Entry 6WL3 (X-ray diffraction, 3.45 A resolution); this record covers chains A and B of the 3 polymer chains in the assembly.

# Chain A
Protein: H-2 class I histocompatibility antigen, K-B alpha chain
From: Mus musculus
UniProt: P01901 (HA1B_MOUSE); residues 1-185 here correspond to UniProt positions 22-206 (UniProt number = residue number + 21)
Chain sequence (185 residues; each row starts with the number of its first residue):
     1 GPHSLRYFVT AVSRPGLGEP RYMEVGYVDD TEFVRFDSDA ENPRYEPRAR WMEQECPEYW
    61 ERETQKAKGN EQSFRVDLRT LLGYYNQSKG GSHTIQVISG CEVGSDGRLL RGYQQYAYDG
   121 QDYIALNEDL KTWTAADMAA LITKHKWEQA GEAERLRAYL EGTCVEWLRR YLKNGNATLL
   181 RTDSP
Not modelled in the structure: 180-185
Sequence notes: engineered mutation Cys56 (Gly77 in P01901), Gln121 (Cys142 in P01901)
Disulfides: Cys101-Cys164
Swiss-Prot annotation at these positions:
  - glycosylation (N-linked (GlcNAc...) asparagine): Asn86, Asn176

# Chain B
Protein: Arg-gly-tyr-leu-tyr-gln-gly-leu
Chain sequence (8 residues; row label = number of the first residue in the row):
     1 RGYLYQGL

# Interface between chain A and chain B
Pairs across the interface (38):
  Tyr7(A) with Arg1(B), hydrogen bond (side chain-backbone); Gly2(B), hydrogen bond (side chain-backbone)
  Val9(A) with Tyr5(B)
  Arg62(A) with Arg1(B)
  Glu63(A) with Arg1(B), salt bridge
  Lys66(A) with Arg1(B); Gly2(B), hydrogen bond (side chain-backbone); Tyr3(B)
  Asn70(A) with Tyr3(B), hydrogen bond (side chain-backbone); Leu4(B); Tyr5(B)
  Ser73(A) with Tyr5(B)
  Phe74(A) with Tyr5(B), hydrophobic
  Asp77(A) with Gly7(B); Leu8(B), hydrogen bond (side chain-backbone)
  Thr80(A) with Leu8(B)
  Leu81(A) with Leu8(B), hydrophobic
  Tyr84(A) with Leu8(B), hydrogen bond (side chain-backbone)
  Val97(A) with Tyr5(B)
  Ser99(A) with Tyr5(B)
  Gln114(A) with Tyr5(B)
  Tyr116(A) with Tyr5(B); Leu8(B), hydrophobic
  Tyr123(A) with Leu8(B)
  Thr143(A) with Leu8(B), hydrogen bond (side chain-backbone)
  Lys146(A) with Gly7(B), hydrogen bond (side chain-backbone); Leu8(B), hydrogen bond (side chain-backbone)
  Trp147(A) with Gly7(B), hydrogen bond (side chain-backbone); Leu8(B), hydrophobic
  Glu152(A) with Tyr3(B), hydrogen bond
  Arg155(A) with Tyr3(B), hydrogen bond; Leu4(B), hydrogen bond (side chain-backbone); Gln6(B)
  Leu156(A) with Tyr3(B), hydrophobic
  Tyr159(A) with Gly2(B); Tyr3(B), hydrophobic
  Trp167(A) with Arg1(B)
  Tyr171(A) with Arg1(B), hydrogen bond (side chain-backbone)
Other interface residues (no listed pair), chain A (29 interface residues in all): Leu5, Tyr45, Tyr59

# Overview
29 residues of chain A and 8 residues of chain B are in contact; the contacts include 14 hydrogen bonds and 1
salt bridge. Polar contacts include Glu63(A)-Arg1(B), Tyr7(A)-Arg1(B) and Tyr7(A)-Gly2(B).
Here chain A is H-2 class I histocompatibility antigen, K-B alpha chain (Mus musculus) and chain B is
Arg-gly-tyr-leu-tyr-gln-gly-leu. Entry 6WL3 (preTCRbeta-pMHC complex crystal structure) was determined by
X-ray diffraction together with 6WL2, 6WL4 and 7JI2 from the same study.
